PDB entry 3VIV | X-ray diffraction, 2.25 A resolution | chains B and C of the 3 polymer chains in the assembly

# Chain B
Molecule: 441aa long hypothetical nfeD protein
From: Pyrococcus horikoshii
UniProtKB: O59179 (O59179_PYRHO); residue numbers follow UniProt; this construct covers 16-236
Amino-acid sequence (230 residues; row label = number of the first residue in the row):
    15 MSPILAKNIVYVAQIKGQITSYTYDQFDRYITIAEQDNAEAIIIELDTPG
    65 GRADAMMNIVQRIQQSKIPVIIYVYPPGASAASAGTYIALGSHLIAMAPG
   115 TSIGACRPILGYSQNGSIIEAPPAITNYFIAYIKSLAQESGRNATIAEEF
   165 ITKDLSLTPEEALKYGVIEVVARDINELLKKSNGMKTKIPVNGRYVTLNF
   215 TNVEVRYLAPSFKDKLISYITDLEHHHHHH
Unresolved in the structure: 15-18, 238-244
Sequence notes: expression tag (15, 237-244); engineered mutation Ala138 (Lys in O59179)
Curated features (UniProtKB/Swiss-Prot):
  - active site: Ser97 (Nucleophile)
  - binding site (substrate): Gly64 to Ala67, Ala119 to Leu124
  - mutagenesis: Thr62 (T62A: Reduces enzyme activity by over 90%), Ser97 (S97A: Abolishes enzyme activity), Asp168 (D168A: Reduces enzyme activity by 97%)

# Chain C
Molecule: Ph stomatin PH1511
UniProtKB: O59180 (Y1511_PYRHO); residues 234-243 here = UniProt positions 234-243
Amino-acid sequence (10 residues; row label = number of the first residue in the row):
   234 NVIVLMLPME
Unresolved in the structure: 242-243

# Interface between chain B and chain C
Contacting residue pairs - 23 pairs, chain B then chain C:
  Gly65(B) - Met239(C)
  Gly65(B) - Leu240(C)
  Arg66(B) - Leu238(C)
  Arg66(B) - Met239(C)
  Ala67(B) - Leu238(C)  hydrogen bond (backbone-backbone)
  Ser97(B) - Leu240(C)  hydrogen bond (side chain-backbone)
  Ser97(B) - Pro241(C)
  Tyr101(B) - Leu240(C)
  Ala119(B) - Pro241(C)
  Cys120(B) - Leu240(C)
  Arg121(B) - Pro241(C)
  Pro122(B) - Leu238(C)  hydrophobic
  Pro122(B) - Met239(C)
  Pro122(B) - Pro241(C)
  Ile123(B) - Leu238(C)
  Ile123(B) - Met239(C)  hydrogen bond (backbone-backbone)
  Ile123(B) - Pro241(C)  hydrophobic
  Leu124(B) - Val237(C)  hydrophobic
  Leu124(B) - Leu238(C)  hydrophobic
  Tyr126(B) - Pro241(C)
  Ile139(B) - Leu238(C)  hydrophobic
  Phe143(B) - Leu238(C)  hydrophobic
  Asp168(B) - Pro241(C)
Also at the interface, not in a pair above, chain B (20 interface residues in all): Gln32, Asp68, Met70, Ala98, Gly125
Also at the interface, not in a pair above, chain C (6 interface residues in all): Ile236

# In short
The interface between chain B and chain C involves 20 residues on one side and 6 on the other, with 3 hydrogen
bonds. Among the polar pairs are Ser97(B)-Leu240(C), Ala67(B)-Leu238(C) and Ile123(B)-Met239(C).
Here chain B is 441aa long hypothetical nfeD protein (Pyrococcus horikoshii) and chain C is Ph stomatin
PH1511. Entry 3VIV (1510-N membrane-bound stomatin-specific protease K138A mutant in complex with a substrate
peptide) was determined by X-ray diffraction.
